Entry 5R47 (X-ray diffraction, 1.10 A resolution); this record covers chains B and C of the 5 polymer chains in the assembly.

# Chain B
Molecule: gamma-chymotrypsin
Source organism: Bos taurus
Notes: EC 3.4.21.1
Reference sequence: P00766 (CTRA_BOVIN); residue numbers follow UniProt; this construct covers 16-146
Chain sequence (131 residues; row label = number of the first residue in the row):
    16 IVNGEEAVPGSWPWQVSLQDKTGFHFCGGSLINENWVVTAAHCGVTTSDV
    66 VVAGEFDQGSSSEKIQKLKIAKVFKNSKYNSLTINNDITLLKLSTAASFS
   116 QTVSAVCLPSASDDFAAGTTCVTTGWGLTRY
Disulfides: Cys42-Cys58
Residues lining bound ligands: malonic acid (MLA): Ile47, Asn48, Leu123
Curated features (UniProtKB/Swiss-Prot):
  - active site (Charge relay system): His57, Asp102

# Chain C
Molecule: gamma-chymotrypsin
Source organism: Bos taurus
Notes: EC 3.4.21.1
Reference sequence: P00766 (CTRA_BOVIN); residues 149-245 here = UniProt positions 149-245
Chain sequence (97 residues; numbered 149 to 245; the number before each row is that of its first residue):
   149 ANTPDRLQQASLPLLSNTNCKKYWGTKIKDAMICAGASGVSSCMGDSGGP
   199 LVCKKNGAWTLVGIVSWGSSTCSTSTPGVYARVTALVNWVQQTLAAN
Disulfides: Cys168-Cys182, Cys191-Cys220
Residues lining bound ligands: malonic acid (MLA): Val238, Gln239, Leu242
Curated features (UniProtKB/Swiss-Prot):
  - active site: Ser195 (Charge relay system)

# Interface between chain B and chain C
Cross-chain cystine bridges: Cys136(B)-Cys201(C)
Contacting residue pairs (163; chain B residue first):
  Ile16(B) with Gln156(C); Gln157(C); Ala158(C), hydrophobic; Ser189(C); Asp194(C), hydrogen bond (backbone-side chain)
  Val17(B) with Val188(C); Ser189(C), hydrogen bond (backbone-backbone); Cys220(C), hydrophobic; Thr222(C)
  Asn18(B) with Gly187(C), hydrogen bond (side chain-backbone); Val188(C); Thr222(C)
  Gly19(B) with Gln157(C)
  Glu20(B) with Gln156(C); Gln157(C), hydrogen bond (backbone-backbone)
  Glu21(B) with Arg154(C), salt bridge; Leu155(C); Gln156(C); Gln157(C)
  Ala22(B) with Leu155(C), hydrogen bond (backbone-backbone); Gln157(C)
  Trp27(B) with Gln157(C), hydrogen bond; Trp207(C)
  Trp29(B) with Trp207(C), hydrophobic
  Gln30(B) with Leu155(C); Pro198(C)
  His40(B) with Gly193(C), hydrogen bond (side chain-backbone)
  Cys42(B) with Gly193(C); Ser195(C), hydrogen bond (side chain-backbone)
  Gly43(B) with Ser195(C), hydrogen bond (backbone-backbone); Gly196(C); Gly197(C)
  Gly44(B) with Gly196(C); Gly197(C)
  Ser45(B) with Pro198(C); Leu209(C)
  Ile47(B) with Val238(C), hydrophobic; Leu242(C), hydrophobic
  Asn48(B) with Leu242(C)
  Trp51(B) with Leu242(C), hydrophobic; Asn245(C)
  Val53(B) with Gly196(C); Leu209(C), hydrophobic; Ile212(C), hydrophobic
  Thr54(B) with Gly196(C); Ile212(C)
  Ala55(B) with Gly196(C); Ile212(C); Val213(C)
  His57(B) with Ser195(C), hydrogen bond; Ser214(C)
  Cys58(B) with Ser195(C)
  Phe71(B) with Asp153(C); Arg154(C); Leu155(C), hydrogen bond (backbone-backbone)
  Asp72(B) with Asp153(C); Arg154(C), salt bridge
  Gln73(B) with Asp153(C), hydrogen bond (backbone-backbone)
  Gly74(B) with Asp153(C)
  Phe89(B) with Trp237(C); Thr241(C); Asn245(C)
  Lys90(B) with Trp237(C)
  Asn91(B) with Leu234(C); Trp237(C)
  Thr98(B) with Met180(C)
  Ile99(B) with Met180(C); Ser214(C); Trp215(C)
  Asn100(B) with Lys177(C); Ala179(C); Met180(C)
  Asn101(B) with Ala179(C); Leu234(C)
  Asp102(B) with Ser214(C), hydrogen bond; Ala229(C)
  Ile103(B) with Ile212(C), hydrophobic; Leu234(C), hydrophobic; Trp237(C), hydrophobic; Val238(C), hydrophobic
  Leu105(B) with Trp237(C), hydrophobic; Val238(C), hydrophobic; Thr241(C); Leu242(C), hydrophobic
  Lys107(B) with Asn245(C), hydrogen bond (side chain-backbone)
  Val121(B) with Val200(C), hydrophobic; Trp207(C); Leu209(C)
  Cys122(B) with Trp207(C), hydrogen bond (backbone-backbone); Thr208(C); Leu209(C), hydrogen bond (backbone-backbone)
  Leu123(B) with Thr208(C); Val238(C), hydrophobic
  Pro124(B) with Thr208(C); Leu209(C); Val231(C); Thr232(C); Val235(C)
  Ser125(B) with Thr232(C)
  Ala126(B) with Thr232(C); Val235(C); Asn236(C)
  Asp128(B) with Thr232(C)
  Asp129(B) with Lys203(C), hydrogen bond (backbone-side chain)
  Phe130(B) with Leu162(C), hydrophobic; Lys203(C); Val210(C), hydrophobic; Thr232(C)
  Ala131(B) with Leu162(C)
  Ala132(B) with Leu162(C); Leu163(C); Ser164(C)
  Gly133(B) with Leu162(C), hydrogen bond (backbone-backbone)
  Thr134(B) with Leu160(C); Pro161(C); Leu162(C), hydrogen bond (backbone-backbone)
  Thr135(B) with Ser159(C); Leu160(C)
  Cys136(B) with Ser159(C); Leu160(C), hydrogen bond (backbone-backbone); Leu162(C), hydrophobic; Leu199(C), hydrophobic; Val200(C); Cys201(C), disulfide
  Val137(B) with Ala158(C); Pro198(C); Leu199(C); Val200(C), hydrogen bond (backbone-backbone); Trp207(C), hydrophobic
  Thr138(B) with Gln157(C); Ala158(C), hydrogen bond (backbone-backbone); Leu160(C); Ser190(C); Pro198(C), hydrogen bond (side chain-backbone); Val213(C)
  Thr139(B) with Gln156(C); Gln157(C); Pro198(C)
  Gly140(B) with Leu155(C); Gln156(C), hydrogen bond (backbone-backbone); Asp194(C)
  Trp141(B) with Thr151(C); Pro152(C); Asp153(C), hydrogen bond (side chain-backbone); Arg154(C); Leu155(C); Asp194(C)
  Gly142(B) with Pro152(C); Met192(C); Gly193(C); Asp194(C), hydrogen bond (backbone-side chain)
  Leu143(B) with Asn150(C); Thr151(C); Cys191(C); Met192(C), hydrogen bond (backbone-backbone)
  Thr144(B) with Asn150(C), hydrogen bond; Pro152(C)
  Arg145(B) with Ala149(C), hydrogen bond (side chain-backbone); Asn150(C), hydrogen bond (backbone-backbone)
  Tyr146(B) with Ala149(C); Met192(C), hydrophobic; Ser218(C); Thr219(C)
Also at the interface, not in a pair above, chain B (66 interface residues in all): Val23, Phe41, Thr104
Also at the interface, not in a pair above, chain C (61 interface residues in all): Ala206, Tyr228, Gln239

# Overview
66 residues of chain B face 61 of chain C across their interface, with 1 disulfide bond, 30 hydrogen bonds and
2 salt bridges. Polar pairs include Glu21(B)-Arg154(C), Asp72(B)-Arg154(C) and Ile16(B)-Asp194(C). Malonic
acid is bound between chain B and chain C.
Here chain B is gamma-chymotrypsin and chain C is gamma-chymotrypsin, both from Bos taurus. Entry 5R47
(Crystal Structure of deuterated gamma-Chymotrypsin at pH 5.6, cryo temperature) was determined by X-ray
diffraction.
